Entry 2GFV (X-ray diffraction, 2.29 A resolution); this record covers chain A.

[Chain A]
Name: 3-oxoacyl-[acyl-carrier-protein] synthase 2
Organism: Escherichia coli
Notes: EC 2.3.1.41
Reference sequence: P0AAI5 (FABF_ECOLI); residue numbers follow UniProt; this construct covers 1-412
Amino-acid sequence (427 residues; each row starts with the number of its first residue; numbers below 1 keep their minus sign (Met-14 is residue -14)):
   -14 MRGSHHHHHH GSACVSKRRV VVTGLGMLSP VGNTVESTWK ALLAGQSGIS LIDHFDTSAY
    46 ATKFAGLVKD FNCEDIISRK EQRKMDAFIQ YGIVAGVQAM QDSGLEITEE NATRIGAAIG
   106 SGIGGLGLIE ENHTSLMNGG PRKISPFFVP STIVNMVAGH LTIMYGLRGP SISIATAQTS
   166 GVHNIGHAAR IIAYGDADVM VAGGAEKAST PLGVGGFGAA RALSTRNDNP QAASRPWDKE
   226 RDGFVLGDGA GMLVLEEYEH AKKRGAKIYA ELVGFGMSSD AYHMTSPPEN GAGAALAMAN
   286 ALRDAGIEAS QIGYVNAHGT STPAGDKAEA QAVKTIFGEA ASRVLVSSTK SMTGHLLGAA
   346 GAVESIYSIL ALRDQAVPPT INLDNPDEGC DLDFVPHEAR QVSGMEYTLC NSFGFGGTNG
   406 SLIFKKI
Unresolved in the structure: -14 to 1
Sequence notes: expression tag (-14 to 0); engineered mutation Gln163 (Cys in P0AAI5)
What the authors report for this chain:
  - mutagenesis - C163Q (50-fold): increased binding to platensimycin
  - conformationally variable residues (side-chain flip): Phe400
  - catalytic residues: His303, His340 (citing earlier work)

[Summary]
The paper reports catalytic residues His303 and His340; C163Q increases binding to platensimycin.
Chain A is 3-oxoacyl-[acyl-carrier-protein] synthase 2 (Escherichia coli); the structure, Structure of E. coli
FabF (KASII) C163Q mutant, was determined by X-ray diffraction together with 2GFW, 2GFX and 2GFY from the same
study.
